Entry 8BYL (electron microscopy, 3.50 A resolution); this record covers chains C and D of the 4 polymer chains in the assembly.

Chain C:
Name: Cyclin-dependent kinases regulatory subunit 1
Source organism: Homo sapiens
UniProtKB: P61024 (CKS1_HUMAN); residues 3001-3079 here correspond to UniProt positions 1-79 (UniProt number = residue number - 3000)
Chain sequence (79 residues; each row starts with the number of its first residue):
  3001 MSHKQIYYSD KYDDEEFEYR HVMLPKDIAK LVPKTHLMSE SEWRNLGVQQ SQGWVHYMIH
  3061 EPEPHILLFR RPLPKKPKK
Unresolved in the structure: 3001-3004, 3074-3079

Chain D:
Name: Cyclin-dependent kinase inhibitor 1B
Source organism: Homo sapiens
UniProtKB: P46527 (CDN1B_HUMAN); residues 4001-4198 here correspond to UniProt positions 1-198 (UniProt number = residue number - 4000)
Chain sequence (198 residues; row label = number of the first residue in the row):
  4001 MSNVRVSNGS PSLERMDARQ AEHPKPSACR NLFGPVDHEE LTRDLEKHCR DMEEASQRKW
  4061 NFDFQNHKPL EGKYEWQEVE KGSLPEFYYR PPRPPKGACK VPAQESQDVS GSRPAAPLIG
  4121 APANSEDTHL VDPKTDPSDS QTGLAEQCAG IRKRPATDDS STQNKRANRT EENVSDGSPN
  4181 AGSVEQTPKK PGLRRRQT
Unresolved in the structure: 4001-4175, 4191-4198
Modified / non-standard residues: Thr4187 (phosphothreonine; TPO)
Curated features (UniProtKB/Swiss-Prot):
  - motif: Lys4153 to Arg4169 (Nuclear localization signal)
  - modified residue: Ser4010 (Phosphoserine), Tyr4074 (Phosphotyrosine), Tyr4088 (Phosphotyrosine), Tyr4089 (Phosphotyrosine), Thr4157 (Phosphothreonine), Thr4170 (Phosphothreonine), Thr4187 (Phosphothreonine), Thr4198 (Phosphothreonine)

How chain C and chain D interact:
Residue-residue contacts (15):
  Tyr3008(C) - Pro4188(D)  hydrophobic
  Lys3011(C) - Thr4187(D)
  Arg3020(C) - Thr4187(D)
  Arg3044(C) - Glu4185(D)
  Gln3049(C) - Val4184(D)
  Gln3049(C) - Gln4186(D)
  Gln3049(C) - Thr4187(D)
  Gln3049(C) - Pro4188(D)
  Gln3050(C) - Glu4185(D)
  Gln3050(C) - Gln4186(D)
  Gln3050(C) - Thr4187(D)
  Ser3051(C) - Glu4185(D)
  Ser3051(C) - Gln4186(D)
  Ser3051(C) - Thr4187(D)
  Gln3052(C) - Glu4185(D)  hydrogen bond
Interface residues without a listed pair, chain C (9 interface residues in all): Trp3054

Overview:
Chain C and chain D form an interface of 9 and 5 residues respectively, with 1 hydrogen bond. Its one
hydrogen-bonded contact is Gln3052(C)-Glu4185(D).
Chain C is Cyclin-dependent kinases regulatory subunit 1 and chain D is Cyclin-dependent kinase inhibitor 1B,
both from Homo sapiens; the structure, Cryo-EM structure of SKP1-SKP2-CKS1 from the SCFSKP2 E3 ligase complex,
was determined by electron microscopy (same publication as 8BYA and 8BZO).
